8PDR - chains A and a of the 33 polymer chains in the assembly; structure by electron microscopy, 4.00 A resolution.

# Chain A
Protein: Nucleoprotein
From: Human metapneumovirus (strain CAN97-83)
Reference sequence: Q6WBA1 (NCAP_HMPVC); residues 1-394 here = UniProt positions 1-394
Amino-acid sequence (401 residues; numbered 1 to 401; the number before each row is that of its first residue):
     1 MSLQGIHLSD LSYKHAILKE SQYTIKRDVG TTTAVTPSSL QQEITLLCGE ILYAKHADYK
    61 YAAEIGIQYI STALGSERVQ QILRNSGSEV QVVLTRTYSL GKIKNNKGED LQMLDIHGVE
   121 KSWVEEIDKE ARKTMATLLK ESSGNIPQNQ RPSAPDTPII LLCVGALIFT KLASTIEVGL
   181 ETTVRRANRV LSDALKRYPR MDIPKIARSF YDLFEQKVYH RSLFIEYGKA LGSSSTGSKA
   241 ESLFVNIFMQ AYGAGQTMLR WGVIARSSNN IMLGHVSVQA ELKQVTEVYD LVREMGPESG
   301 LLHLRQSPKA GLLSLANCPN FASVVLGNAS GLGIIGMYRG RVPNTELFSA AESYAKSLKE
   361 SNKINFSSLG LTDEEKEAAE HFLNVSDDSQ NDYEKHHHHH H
Not modelled in the structure: 1-9, 361-401
Sequence notes: variant Ile-103 (Val in Q6WBA1), His-220 (Tyr in Q6WBA1); expression tag (395-401)
What the authors report for this chain:
  - mutagenesis - L111E: decreased signaling

# Chain a
Molecule: 7-nt RNA strand
From: Escherichia coli
Sequence (7 nucleotides; each row starts with the number of its first residue):
   400 CCCCCCC

# Interface between chain A and chain a
Residue-residue contacts - 31 pairs, chain A then chain a:
  Lys-171(A) with C404(a), salt bridge to the phosphate; C405(a), salt bridge to the phosphate
  Ala-173(A) with C402(a), hydrogen bond to the sugar; C403(a), sugar contact
  Ser-174(A) with C403(a), phosphate contact; C404(a), hydrogen bond to the phosphate
  Val-178(A) with C404(a), phosphate contact
  Thr-182(A) with C405(a), phosphate contact
  Arg-185(A) with C405(a), salt bridge to the phosphate; C406(a), salt bridge to the phosphate
  Arg-186(A) with C406(a), base contact
  Arg-189(A) with C406(a), salt bridge to the phosphate
  Gln-250(A) with C406(a), base contact
  Gly-255(A) with C402(a), phosphate contact; C403(a), phosphate contact
  Gln-256(A) with C403(a), phosphate contact
  Thr-257(A) with C403(a), hydrogen bond to the phosphate; C404(a), base contact
  Trp-261(A) with C404(a), base contact
  His-303(A) with C401(a), sugar contact
  Ser-314(A) with C401(a), hydrogen bond to the phosphate; C402(a), hydrogen bond to the phosphate
  Ala-316(A) with C401(a), phosphate contact
  Ile-334(A) with C404(a), base contact
  Ile-335(A) with C404(a), sugar contact
  Gly-336(A) with C404(a), sugar contact
  Met-337(A) with C404(a), hydrogen bond to the sugar
  Tyr-338(A) with C403(a), hydrogen bond to the phosphate; C404(a), hydrogen bond to the sugar
  Arg-339(A) with C403(a), hydrogen bond to the sugar
  Gly-340(A) with C403(a), base contact
Interface residues without a listed pair, chain A (27 interface residues in all): Met-258, Gly-311, Leu-315, Arg-341

# Overview
The interface between chain A and chain a involves 27 residues on one side and 6 on the other, with 9 hydrogen
bonds and 5 salt bridges. Polar pairs include Ala-173(A)/C402(a), Met-337(A)/C404(a) and Tyr-338(A)/C404(a).
From the paper: L111E of chain A reduces signaling.
Here chain A is Nucleoprotein (Human metapneumovirus (strain CAN97-83)) and chain a is a 7-nt RNA strand
(Escherichia coli). Entry 8PDR (Rigid body fit of assembled HMPV N-RNA spiral bound to the C-terminal region
of P) was determined by electron microscopy, deposited together with 8PDL, 8PDM, 8PDN, 8PDO, 8PDP, 8PDQ and
8PDS.
